PDB entry 7D69 | electron microscopy, 3.57 A resolution | chains A and J of the 10 polymer chains in the assembly

== Chain A ==
Molecule: Histone H3
Organism: Giardia intestinalis
Reference sequence: V6TEE9 (V6TEE9_GIAIN); residues 0-145 here correspond to UniProt positions 44-189 (UniProt number = residue number + 44)
Chain sequence (149 residues; row label = number of the first residue in the row; numbers below 1 keep their minus sign (Gly-3 is residue -3)):
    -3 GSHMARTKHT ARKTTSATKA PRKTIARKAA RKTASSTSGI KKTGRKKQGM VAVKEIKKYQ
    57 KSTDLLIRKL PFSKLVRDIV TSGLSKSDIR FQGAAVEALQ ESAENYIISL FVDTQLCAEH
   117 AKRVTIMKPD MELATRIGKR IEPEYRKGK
Not modelled in the structure: -3 to 50, 141-145
Sequence notes: expression tag (-3 to -1)

== Chain J ==
Molecule: 601l DNA
Organism: synthetic construct
Sequence (145 nucleotides; row label = number of the first residue in the row; numbers below 1 keep their minus sign (DA-12 is residue -12)):
   -12 ATCACAATCC CGGTGCCGAG GCCGCTCAAT TGGTCGTAGA CAGCTCTAGC ACCGCTTAAA
    48 CGCACGTACG GATTCCGTAC GTGCGTTTAA GCGGTGCTAG AGCTGTCTAC GACCAATTGA
   108 GCGGCCTCGG CACCGGGATT GTGAT
Not modelled in the structure: -12 to 0, 126-132

== Interface between chain A and chain J ==
Residue-residue contacts (9; chain A residue first):
  Arg64(A) with DA77(J), hydrogen bond to the phosphate; DG78(J), salt bridge to the phosphate
  Lys65(A) with DG78(J), hydrogen bond to the phosphate
  Leu66(A) with DA77(J), phosphate contact; DG78(J), hydrogen bond to the phosphate
  Pro67(A) with DA77(J), phosphate contact
  Lys70(A) with DA77(J), salt bridge to the phosphate
  Asp84(A) with DG87(J), phosphate contact
  Arg86(A) with DG87(J), sugar contact
Interface residues without a listed pair, chain A (8 interface residues in all): Lys118
Interface residues without a listed pair, chain J (5 interface residues in all): DG58, DA86

== In short ==
Chain A and chain J form an interface of 8 and 5 residues respectively; the contacts include 3 hydrogen bonds
and 2 salt bridges. Polar contacts include Arg64(A)-DA77(J), Lys65(A)-DG78(J) and Leu66(A)-DG78(J).
Chain A is Histone H3 (Giardia intestinalis) and chain J is 601l DNA (synthetic construct); the structure,
Cryo-EM structure of the nucleosome containing Giardia histones, was determined by electron microscopy.
